PDB entry 8C8T | electron microscopy, 3.20 A resolution | chains B and I of the 14 polymer chains in the assembly

[Chain B (and I)]
Protein: Gp41 Bg505 T332n Sosip.664
Organism: Human immunodeficiency virus 1
Notes: chain I of this document is another copy of the same molecule, construct and numbering; everything in this record applies to it too
Amino-acid sequence (145 residues; numbered 520 to 664; the number before each row is that of its first residue):
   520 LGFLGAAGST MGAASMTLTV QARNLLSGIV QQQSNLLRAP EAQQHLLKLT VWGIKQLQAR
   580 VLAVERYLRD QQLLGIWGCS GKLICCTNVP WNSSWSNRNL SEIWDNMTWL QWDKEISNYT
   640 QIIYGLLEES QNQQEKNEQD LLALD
Unresolved in the structure: 520, 547-568, 611-613, 663-664 (chain I: 520, 546-569, 663-664)
Disulfide bonds: Cys-598/Cys-604

[Interface between chain B and chain I]
Contacting residue pairs (18):
  Gln-577(B) / Leu-576(I)
  Gln-577(B) / Arg-579(I)  hydrogen bond
  Glu-584(B) / Arg-579(I)  salt bridge
  Leu-587(B) / Val-583(I)  hydrophobic
  Leu-587(B) / Leu-587(I)  hydrophobic
  Gln-591(B) / Ala-541(I)  hydrogen bond (side chain-backbone)
  Gln-591(B) / Arg-542(I)
  Gln-591(B) / Leu-545(I)
  Gln-591(B) / Tyr-586(I)
  Ile-595(B) / Arg-542(I)
  Glu-647(B) / Thr-538(I)
  Glu-647(B) / Arg-542(I)  salt bridge
  Gln-652(B) / Thr-538(I)  hydrogen bond
  Gln-652(B) / Leu-602(I)
  Lys-655(B) / Gly-600(I)
  Lys-655(B) / Lys-601(I)
  Lys-655(B) / Leu-602(I)
  Asp-659(B) / Ile-603(I)
Interface residues without a listed pair, chain B (16 interface residues in all): Leu-576, Val-580, Leu-581, Val-583, Arg-588, Gly-594, Gln-658
Interface residues without a listed pair, chain I (16 interface residues in all): Ser-534, Met-535, Cys-605

[Overview]
The chain B/chain I interface involves 16 residues from each chain; the contacts include 3 hydrogen bonds and
2 salt bridges. Polar contacts include Glu-584(B)/Arg-579(I), Glu-647(B)/Arg-542(I) and Gln-577(B)/Arg-579(I).
Chain B and chain I are both Gp41 Bg505 T332n Sosip.664 (Human immunodeficiency virus 1); the structure,
cryo-EM structure of BG505 SOSIP.664 HIV-1 Env trimer in complex with bNAbs EPTC112 and 3BNC117, was
determined by electron microscopy.
